PDB entry 6XTX | electron microscopy, 3.29 A resolution | chains 4 and M of the 12 polymer chains in the assembly

[Chain 4]
Molecule: DNA replication licensing factor MCM4
From: Homo sapiens
Notes: EC 3.6.4.12
UniProt: P33991 (MCM4_HUMAN); residues 1-863 here = UniProt positions 1-863
Chain sequence (883 residues; numbered -19 to 863; the number before each row is that of its first residue; numbers below 1 keep their minus sign (Met-19 is residue -19)):
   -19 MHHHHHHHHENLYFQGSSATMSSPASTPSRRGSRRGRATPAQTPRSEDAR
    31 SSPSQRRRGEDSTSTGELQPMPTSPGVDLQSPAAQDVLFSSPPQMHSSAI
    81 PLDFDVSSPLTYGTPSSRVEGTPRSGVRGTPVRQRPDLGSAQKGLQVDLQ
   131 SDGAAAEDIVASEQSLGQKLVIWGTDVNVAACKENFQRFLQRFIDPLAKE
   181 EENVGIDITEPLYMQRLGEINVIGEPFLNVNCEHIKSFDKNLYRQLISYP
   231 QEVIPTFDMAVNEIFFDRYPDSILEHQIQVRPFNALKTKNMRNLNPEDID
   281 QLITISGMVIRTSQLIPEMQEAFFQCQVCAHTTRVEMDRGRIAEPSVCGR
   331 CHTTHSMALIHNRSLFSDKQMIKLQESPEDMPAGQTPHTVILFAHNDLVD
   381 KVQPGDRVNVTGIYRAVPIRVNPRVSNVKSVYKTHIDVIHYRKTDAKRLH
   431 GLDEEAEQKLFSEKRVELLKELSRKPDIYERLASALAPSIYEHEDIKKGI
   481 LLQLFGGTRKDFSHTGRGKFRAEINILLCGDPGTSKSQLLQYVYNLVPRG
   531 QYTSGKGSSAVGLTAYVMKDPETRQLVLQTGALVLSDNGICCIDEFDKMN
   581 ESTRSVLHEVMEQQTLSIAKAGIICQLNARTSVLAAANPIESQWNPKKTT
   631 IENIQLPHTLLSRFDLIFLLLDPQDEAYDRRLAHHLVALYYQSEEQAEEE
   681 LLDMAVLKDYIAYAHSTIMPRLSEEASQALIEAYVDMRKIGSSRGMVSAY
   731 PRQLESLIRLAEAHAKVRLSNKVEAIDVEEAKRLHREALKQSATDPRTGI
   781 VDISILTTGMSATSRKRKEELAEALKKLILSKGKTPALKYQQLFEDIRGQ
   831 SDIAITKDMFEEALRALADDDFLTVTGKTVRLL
Unresolved in the structure: -19 to 157, 182-187, 673-681, 771-863
Construct notes: initiating methionine (-19); expression tag (-18 to 0)
Bound ions: Zn2+: Cys306, Cys309, Cys328, Cys331; Mg2+: Ser517 (together with ATP-gamma-S)
Small-molecule neighbours:
  - ATP-gamma-S (AGS; phosphothiophosphoric acid-adenylate ester), molecule 1: Ser469, Ile470, Tyr471, His473, Pro512, Gly513, Thr514, Ser515, Lys516, Ser517, Gln518, Glu575, Asn618, Tyr658, Leu662, Leu666
  - ATP-gamma-S (AGS), molecule 2: Arg497, Glu592, Thr639, Arg643, Pro731, Arg732, Glu735
From the paper describing this entry:
  - binding site for the 70-nt DNA strand (chain M): Ser539, Lys600

[Chain M]
Molecule: 70-nt DNA strand
Sequence (70 nucleotides; row label = number of the first residue in the row; numbers below 1 keep their minus sign (DC-39 is residue -39)):
   -39 CGTTTTACAACGTCGTGACTGGGCACTTGATCGGCCAACCTTTTTTTTTT
    11 TTTTTTTTTTTTTTTTTTTT
Unresolved in the structure: -39 to 0, 12-30

[Interface between chain 4 and chain M]
Contacting residue pairs (10):
  Ser539(4) - DT7(M)  hydrogen bond to the phosphate
  Val541(4) - DT6(M)  sugar contact
  Val541(4) - DT7(M)  phosphate contact
  Tyr546(4) - DT6(M)  phosphate contact
  Val547(4) - DT5(M)  phosphate contact
  Val547(4) - DT6(M)  hydrogen bond to the phosphate
  Lys600(4) - DT5(M)  phosphate contact
  Lys600(4) - DT6(M)  salt bridge to the phosphate
  Ala601(4) - DT4(M)  phosphate contact
  Ala601(4) - DT5(M)  hydrogen bond to the phosphate
Other interface residues (no listed pair), chain 4 (8 interface residues in all): Ala545, Leu556

[Overview]
Chain 4 and chain M form an interface of 8 and 4 residues respectively, with 3 hydrogen bonds and 1 salt
bridge. Polar contacts include Ser539(4)-DT7(M), Val547(4)-DT6(M) and Ala601(4)-DT5(M). Chain 4 binds
ATP-gamma-S. From the paper: a binding site for the 70-nt DNA strand (chain M) at Ser539(4) and Lys600(4).
Here chain 4 is DNA replication licensing factor MCM4 (Homo sapiens) and chain M is a 70-nt DNA strand. Entry
6XTX (CryoEM structure of human CMG bound to ATPgammaS and DNA) was determined by electron microscopy (same
publication as 6XTY).
